8DFO - chains D and E of the 13 polymer chains in the assembly; structure by electron microscopy, 3.10 A resolution.

== Chain D (and E) ==
Protein: CRISPR-associated protein, TM1801 family
Source organism: Desulfovibrio vulgaris
Notes: chain E of this document is another copy of the same molecule, construct and numbering; everything in this record applies to it too
UniProtKB: Q72WF7 (Q72WF7_DESVH); residues 1-290 here = UniProt positions 1-290
Sequence (290 residues; each row starts with the number of its first residue):
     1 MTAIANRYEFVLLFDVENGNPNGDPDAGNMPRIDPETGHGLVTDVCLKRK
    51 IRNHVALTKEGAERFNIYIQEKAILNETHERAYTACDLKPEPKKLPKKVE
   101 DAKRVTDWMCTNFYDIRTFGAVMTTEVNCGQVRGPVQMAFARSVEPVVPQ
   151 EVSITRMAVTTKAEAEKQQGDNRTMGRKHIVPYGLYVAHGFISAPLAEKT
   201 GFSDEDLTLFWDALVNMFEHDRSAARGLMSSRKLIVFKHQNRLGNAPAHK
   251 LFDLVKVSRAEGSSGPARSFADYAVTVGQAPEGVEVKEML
Disordered / not traced: 167-170

== How chain D and chain E interact ==
Pairs across the interface - 53 pairs, chain D then chain E:
  Asn18(D) - Phe140(E)
  Leu57(D) - Pro195(E)  hydrophobic
  Leu57(D) - Leu243(E)  hydrophobic
  Val148(D) - Glu36(E)
  Gln150(D) - Asp34(E)
  Gln150(D) - Pro35(E)
  Val152(D) - Arg32(E)
  Val152(D) - Thr43(E)
  Ser153(D) - Asp26(E)  hydrogen bond
  Ser153(D) - Arg32(E)  hydrogen bond (backbone-side chain)
  Ile154(D) - Val45(E)  hydrophobic
  Thr155(D) - Pro25(E)
  Arg156(D) - Leu75(E)
  Met157(D) - Arg49(E)
  Met157(D) - Glu71(E)
  Met157(D) - Lys72(E)
  Ala158(D) - Ile69(E)  hydrophobic
  Ala158(D) - Gln70(E)
  Ala158(D) - Ala73(E)
  Ala158(D) - Leu75(E)  hydrophobic
  Val159(D) - Ala73(E)  hydrogen bond (backbone-backbone)
  Val159(D) - Ile74(E)
  Val159(D) - Leu75(E)  hydrogen bond (backbone-backbone)
  Thr160(D) - Ile74(E)
  Thr160(D) - Leu75(E)
  Thr160(D) - Asn76(E)  hydrogen bond (backbone-backbone)
  Thr160(D) - Thr125(E)
  Thr161(D) - Ile74(E)
  Met175(D) - Pro25(E)  hydrophobic
  Lys178(D) - Asp44(E)  salt bridge
  Lys178(D) - Val45(E)
  Ile180(D) - Phe140(E)  hydrophobic
  Glu219(D) - Pro247(E)
  Glu219(D) - Ala248(E)  hydrogen bond (side chain-backbone)
  His220(D) - Arg133(E)  hydrogen bond (backbone-side chain)
  His220(D) - Leu243(E)  hydrogen bond (side chain-backbone)
  Asp221(D) - Arg133(E)
  Arg222(D) - Arg133(E)  hydrogen bond (backbone-side chain)
  Arg222(D) - Phe191(E)
  Arg222(D) - Ala248(E)
  Ser223(D) - Gln137(E)
  Ala224(D) - Asp44(E)
  Ala224(D) - Gln137(E)  hydrogen bond (backbone-side chain)
  Leu228(D) - Phe191(E)  hydrophobic
  Leu228(D) - Phe252(E)  hydrophobic
  Ser230(D) - His249(E)
  Ser231(D) - His249(E)
  Arg232(D) - His249(E)
  Pro266(D) - Glu36(E)
  Pro266(D) - Thr37(E)
  Arg268(D) - Asp34(E)  salt bridge
  Arg268(D) - Glu36(E)
  Arg268(D) - Arg142(E)
Interface residues without a listed pair, chain D (32 interface residues in all): Thr58, Lys162, Glu166
Interface residues without a listed pair, chain E (37 interface residues in all): Arg7, Leu41, Lys48, Glu77, His189, Arg242

== In short ==
The interface between chain D and chain E involves 32 residues on one side and 37 on the other, with 10
hydrogen bonds and 2 salt bridges. Polar pairs include Lys178(D)-Asp44(E), Arg268(D)-Asp34(E) and
Ser153(D)-Asp26(E).
Both chains are CRISPR-associated protein, TM1801 family (Desulfovibrio vulgaris). Entry 8DFO (type I-C
Cascade bound to AcrIC4) was determined by electron microscopy, deposited together with 8DEJ, 8DFA, 8DFS and
8DEX.
